PDB entry 3MBE | X-ray diffraction, 2.89 A resolution | chains B and P of the 5 polymer chains in the assembly

== Chain B ==
Molecule: MHC CLASS II H2-IAg7 BETA CHAIN
Source organism: Mus musculus
UniProtKB: Q31135 (Q31135_MOUSE); the construct lacks a stretch of the UniProt sequence and is renumbered around it, so the offset changes along the chain: 1-64 = UniProt 28-91; 68-94 = UniProt 93-119; 95-188 = UniProt 121-214
Chain sequence (201 residues; each row starts with the number of its first residue; note: 2 numbers in that range are skipped by the numbering (no residue carries them; nothing is unmodelled there); numbers below 1 keep their minus sign (Gly-5 is residue -5)):
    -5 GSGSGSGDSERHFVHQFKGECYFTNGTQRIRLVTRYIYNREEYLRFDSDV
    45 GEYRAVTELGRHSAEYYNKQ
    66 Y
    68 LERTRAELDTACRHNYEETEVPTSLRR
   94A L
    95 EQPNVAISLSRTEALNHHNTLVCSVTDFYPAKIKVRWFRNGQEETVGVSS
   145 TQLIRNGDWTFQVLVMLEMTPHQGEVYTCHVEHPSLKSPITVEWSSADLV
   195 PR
Unresolved in the structure: -5 to 4, 106-111, 190-196
Construct notes: expression tag (-5 to 0, 189-196)
Disulfides: Cys15-Cys79, Cys117-Cys173

== Chain P ==
Molecule: Peptide hel 11-27
UniProtKB: P00698 (LYSC_CHICK); residues 10-27 here correspond to UniProt positions 28-45 (UniProt number = residue number + 18)
Chain sequence (18 residues; each row starts with the number of its first residue):
    10 GAMKRHGLDNYRGYSLGN
Unresolved in the structure: 27
Construct notes: conflict Gly10 (Ala28 in P00698)

== How chain B and chain P interact ==
Contacting residue pairs - 31 pairs, chain B then chain P:
  Phe11(B) - Asp18(P)
  Phe11(B) - Asn19(P)
  Gly13(B) - Leu17(P)
  Leu26(B) - Leu17(P)  hydrophobic
  Tyr30(B) - Tyr20(P)
  Tyr47(B) - Tyr20(P)
  Tyr60(B) - Arg21(P)
  Tyr60(B) - Gly22(P)
  Tyr60(B) - Tyr23(P)
  Tyr61(B) - Tyr20(P)  hydrogen bond (side chain-backbone)
  Tyr61(B) - Arg21(P)
  Tyr61(B) - Gly22(P)
  Tyr66(B) - Tyr20(P)  hydrophobic
  Tyr66(B) - Arg21(P)  hydrogen bond (side chain-backbone)
  Arg70(B) - Asp18(P)  salt bridge
  Arg70(B) - Tyr20(P)  hydrogen bond
  Thr71(B) - Tyr20(P)
  Glu74(B) - Asp18(P)  hydrogen bond (side chain-backbone)
  Glu74(B) - Tyr20(P)
  Thr77(B) - His15(P)  hydrogen bond (backbone-side chain)
  Ala78(B) - Leu17(P)  hydrophobic
  His81(B) - Met12(P)
  His81(B) - Lys13(P)  hydrogen bond (side chain-backbone)
  His81(B) - His15(P)  hydrogen bond
  Asn82(B) - Arg14(P)
  Asn82(B) - His15(P)  hydrogen bond (side chain-backbone)
  Glu85(B) - Met12(P)
  Thr86(B) - Lys13(P)
  Thr86(B) - Arg14(P)  hydrogen bond
  Glu87(B) - Arg14(P)  salt bridge
  Thr90(B) - Arg14(P)
Other interface residues (no listed pair), chain B (21 interface residues in all): Glu14, Cys15

== Summary ==
Chain B and chain P form an interface of 21 and 11 residues respectively, with 9 hydrogen bonds and 2 salt
bridges. Polar pairs include Arg70(B)-Asp18(P), Glu87(B)-Arg14(P) and Tyr61(B)-Tyr20(P).
Chain B is MHC CLASS II H2-IAg7 BETA CHAIN (Mus musculus) and chain P is Peptide hel 11-27; the structure, TCR
21.30 in complex with MHC class II I-Ag7HEL(11-27), was determined by X-ray diffraction.
